PDB entry 5A40 | X-ray diffraction, 3.60 A resolution | chains A and E of the 4 polymer chains in the assembly

Chain A:
Molecule: Putative fluoride ion transporter crcb
Organism: Bordetella pertussis
UniProtKB: Q7VYU0 (CRCB_BORPE); numbering as in UniProt (aligned over 1-128)
Amino-acid sequence (128 residues; each row starts with the number of its first residue):
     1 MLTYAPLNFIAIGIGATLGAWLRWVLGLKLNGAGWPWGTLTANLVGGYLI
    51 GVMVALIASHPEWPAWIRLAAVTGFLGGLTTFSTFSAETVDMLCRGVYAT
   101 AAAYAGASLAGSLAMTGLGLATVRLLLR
Not modelled in the structure: 1
Construct notes: conflict Lys-29 (Arg in Q7VYU0); engineered mutation Cys-94 (Glu in Q7VYU0)
Bound ions: Hg2+ near Cys-94 (its only coordinating residue here)
UniProt features mapped onto this chain:
  - binding site (fluoride): Asn-43, Tyr-104, Ser-108, Ser-112
  - binding site (Na(+)): Gly-77, Thr-80
  - mutagenesis: Asn-43 (N43D: Supports robust fluoride-selective efflux at pH 7. Efflux falls when increasing pH and is extinguished at pH 9), Phe-82 (F82I: Fluoride efflux is 3 orders of magnitude slower than for wild-type), Phe-85 (F85I: Fluoride efflux is 2 orders of magnitude slower than for wild-type)

Chain E:
Molecule: Monobodies
Organism: Homo sapiens
Amino-acid sequence (90 residues; numbered 2 to 91; the number before each row is that of its first residue):
     2 VSSVPTKLEVVAATPTSLLISWDAPAVTVDHYVITYGETGAYWSYQEFTV
    52 PGSKTATISGLKPGVDYTITVYAYWEHMYHYSPISINYRT

Chain A / chain E interface:
Residue-residue contacts - 22 pairs, chain A then chain E:
  Asn-31(A) / His-78(E)  hydrogen bond
  Gly-32(A) / His-78(E)
  Ala-33(A) / His-32(E)
  Ala-33(A) / Tyr-75(E)  hydrophobic
  Ala-33(A) / His-78(E)
  Gly-34(A) / Glu-48(E)
  Thr-84(A) / Met-79(E)
  Ala-87(A) / Met-79(E)  hydrophobic
  Glu-88(A) / His-78(E)  salt bridge
  Glu-88(A) / Met-79(E)
  Asp-91(A) / Tyr-75(E)  hydrogen bond
  Arg-95(A) / Val-34(E)
  Arg-95(A) / Thr-36(E)
  Arg-95(A) / Glu-48(E)  salt bridge
  Arg-95(A) / Tyr-73(E)
  Arg-95(A) / Tyr-75(E)  hydrogen bond
  Gly-96(A) / Tyr-43(E)
  Gly-96(A) / Tyr-46(E)
  Val-97(A) / Glu-48(E)
  Tyr-98(A) / Tyr-43(E)  hydrophobic
  Tyr-98(A) / Trp-44(E)
  Ala-99(A) / Trp-44(E)
Interface residues without a listed pair, chain A (17 interface residues in all): Pro-36, Cys-94, Thr-100, Ala-102
Interface residues without a listed pair, chain E (13 interface residues in all): Gln-47, Thr-50

Overview:
17 residues of chain A and 13 residues of chain E are in contact; the contacts include 3 hydrogen bonds and 2
salt bridges. Polar pairs include Glu-88(A)/His-78(E), Arg-95(A)/Glu-48(E) and Asn-31(A)/His-78(E).
Chain A is Putative fluoride ion transporter crcb (Bordetella pertussis) and chain E is Monobodies (Homo
sapiens); the structure, Crystal structure of a dual topology fluoride ion channel, was determined by X-ray
diffraction (same publication as 5NKQ and 5A43).
